3ZL5 - chains C and D of the 10 polymer chains in the assembly; structure by X-ray diffraction, 2.49 A resolution.

[Chain C (and D)]
Name: Peroxiredoxin I
Organism: Schistosoma mansoni
Notes: EC 1.11.1.15; chain D of this document is another copy of the same molecule, construct and numbering; everything in this record applies to it too
UniProtKB: O97161 (O97161_SCHMA); numbering as in UniProt (aligned over 1-185)
Chain sequence (222 residues; each row starts with the number of its first residue; numbers below 1 keep their minus sign (Met-36 is residue -36)):
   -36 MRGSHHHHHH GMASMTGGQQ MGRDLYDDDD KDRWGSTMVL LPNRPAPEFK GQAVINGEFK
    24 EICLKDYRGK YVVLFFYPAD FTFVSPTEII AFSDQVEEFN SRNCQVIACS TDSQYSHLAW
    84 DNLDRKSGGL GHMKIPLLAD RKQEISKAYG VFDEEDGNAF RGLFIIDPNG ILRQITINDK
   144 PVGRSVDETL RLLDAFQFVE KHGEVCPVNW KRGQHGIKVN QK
Not modelled in the structure: -36 to 0, 165-185 (chain D: -36 to 1, 165-185)
Construct notes: expression tag (-36 to 0); engineered mutation Ser48 (Cys in O97161)

[Interface between chain C and chain D]
Contacting residue pairs (61):
  Met1(C) - Val2(D)
  Met1(C) - Ala111(D)
  Val2(C) - Gly113(D)
  Val2(C) - Ile140(D)  hydrophobic
  Leu3(C) - Ile140(D)
  Leu4(C) - Gly113(D)
  Leu4(C) - Phe115(D)
  Leu4(C) - Phe123(D)  hydrophobic
  Pro5(C) - Phe123(D)
  Pro5(C) - Ile140(D)
  Pro5(C) - Asn141(D)
  Pro5(C) - Asp142(D)
  Asn6(C) - Asp142(D)
  Arg7(C) - Asp116(D)  salt bridge
  Arg7(C) - Glu118(D)  salt bridge
  Arg7(C) - Phe123(D)
  Gly113(C) - Val2(D)
  Gly113(C) - Leu4(D)
  Phe115(C) - Leu4(D)
  Asp116(C) - Arg7(D)  salt bridge
  Glu117(C) - Arg7(D)  salt bridge
  Glu118(C) - Arg7(D)
  Phe123(C) - Leu4(D)  hydrophobic
  Phe123(C) - Pro5(D)
  Phe123(C) - Asn6(D)
  Phe123(C) - Arg7(D)
  Arg136(C) - Ile140(D)
  Arg136(C) - Asp142(D)  salt bridge
  Gln137(C) - Thr139(D)  hydrogen bond
  Gln137(C) - Ile140(D)
  Gln137(C) - Asn141(D)  hydrogen bond
  Ile138(C) - Ile138(D)
  Ile138(C) - Thr139(D)  hydrogen bond (backbone-side chain)
  Ile138(C) - Ile140(D)  hydrogen bond (backbone-backbone)
  Thr139(C) - Gln137(D)
  Thr139(C) - Ile138(D)
  Thr139(C) - Thr139(D)  hydrogen bond
  Ile140(C) - Pro5(D)  hydrophobic
  Ile140(C) - Arg136(D)
  Ile140(C) - Gln137(D)
  Ile140(C) - Ile138(D)  hydrogen bond (backbone-backbone)
  Asn141(C) - Gln137(D)  hydrogen bond
  Asn141(C) - Leu155(D)
  Asp142(C) - Pro5(D)
  Asp142(C) - Asn6(D)
  Asp142(C) - Arg136(D)  salt bridge
  Asp142(C) - Phe159(D)
  Pro144(C) - Val162(D)  hydrophobic
  Val145(C) - Ala158(D)  hydrophobic
  Val145(C) - Phe159(D)  hydrophobic
  Val145(C) - Val162(D)  hydrophobic
  Gly146(C) - Arg154(D)
  Arg147(C) - Arg154(D)
  Glu151(C) - Ser148(D)
  Glu151(C) - Glu151(D)
  Arg154(C) - Gly146(D)  hydrogen bond (side chain-backbone)
  Arg154(C) - Arg147(D)
  Arg154(C) - Ser148(D)
  Ala158(C) - Val145(D)  hydrophobic
  Phe159(C) - Val145(D)  hydrophobic
  Val162(C) - Pro144(D)  hydrophobic
Other interface residues (no listed pair), chain C (32 interface residues in all): Val114, Ser148, Leu155
Other interface residues (no listed pair), chain D (33 interface residues in all): Leu3, Lys110, Tyr112, Val114

[In short]
The interface between chain C and chain D involves 32 residues on one side and 33 on the other, with 8
hydrogen bonds and 6 salt bridges. Polar contacts include Arg7(C)-Asp116(D), Arg7(C)-Glu118(D) and
Glu117(C)-Arg7(D).
Both chains are Peroxiredoxin I (Schistosoma mansoni). Entry 3ZL5 (Crystal structure of Schistosoma mansoni
Peroxiredoxin I C48S mutant with one decamer in the ASU) was determined by X-ray diffraction, deposited
together with 3ZLP.
